Entry 4OIR (X-ray diffraction, 3.10 A resolution); this record covers chains C and H of the 9 polymer chains in the assembly.

Chain C:
Protein: DNA-directed RNA polymerase subunit beta
Organism: Thermus thermophilus
Notes: EC 2.7.7.6
Reference sequence: Q8RQE9 (RPOB_THET8); numbering as in UniProt (aligned over 1-1119)
Chain sequence (1119 residues; row label = number of the first residue in the row):
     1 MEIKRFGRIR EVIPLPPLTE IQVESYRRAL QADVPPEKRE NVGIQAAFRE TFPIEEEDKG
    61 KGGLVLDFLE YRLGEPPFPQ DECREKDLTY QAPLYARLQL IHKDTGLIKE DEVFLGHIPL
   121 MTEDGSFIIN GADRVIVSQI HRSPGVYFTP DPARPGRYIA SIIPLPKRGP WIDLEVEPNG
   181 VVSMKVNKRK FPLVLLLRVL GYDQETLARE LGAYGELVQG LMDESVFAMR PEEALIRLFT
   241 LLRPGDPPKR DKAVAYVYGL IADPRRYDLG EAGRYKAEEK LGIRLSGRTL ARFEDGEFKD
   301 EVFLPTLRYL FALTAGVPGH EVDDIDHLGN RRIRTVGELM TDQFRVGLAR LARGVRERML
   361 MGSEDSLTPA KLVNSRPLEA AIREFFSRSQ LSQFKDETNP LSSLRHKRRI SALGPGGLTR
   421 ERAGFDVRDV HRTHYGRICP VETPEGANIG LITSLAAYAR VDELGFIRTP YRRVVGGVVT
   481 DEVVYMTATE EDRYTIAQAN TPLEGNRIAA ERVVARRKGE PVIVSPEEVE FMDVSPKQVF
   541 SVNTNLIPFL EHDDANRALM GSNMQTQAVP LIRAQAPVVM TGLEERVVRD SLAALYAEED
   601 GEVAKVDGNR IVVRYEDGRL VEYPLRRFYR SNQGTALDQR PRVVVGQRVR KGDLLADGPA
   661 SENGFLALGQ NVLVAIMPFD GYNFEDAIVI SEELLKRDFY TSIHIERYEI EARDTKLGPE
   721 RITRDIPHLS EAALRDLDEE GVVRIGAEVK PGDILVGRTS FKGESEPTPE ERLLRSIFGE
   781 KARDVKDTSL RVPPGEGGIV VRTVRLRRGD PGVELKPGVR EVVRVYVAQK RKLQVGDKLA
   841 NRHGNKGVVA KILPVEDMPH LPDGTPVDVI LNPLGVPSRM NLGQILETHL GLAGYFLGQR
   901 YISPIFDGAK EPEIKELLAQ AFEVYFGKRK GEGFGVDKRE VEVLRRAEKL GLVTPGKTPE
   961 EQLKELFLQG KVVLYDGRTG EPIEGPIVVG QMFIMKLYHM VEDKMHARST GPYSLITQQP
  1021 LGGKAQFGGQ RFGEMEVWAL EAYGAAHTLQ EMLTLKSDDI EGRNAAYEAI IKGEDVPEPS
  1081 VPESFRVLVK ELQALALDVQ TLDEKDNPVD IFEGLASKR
Disordered / not traced: 57-62, 1119
Ligand contacts: rifamycin SV (RFV): Arg134, Val137, Ser389, Gln390, Leu391, Ser392, Gln393, Phe394, Lys395, Asp396, Arg405, His406, Arg409, Ser411, Leu413, Gly414, Arg420, Pro444, Asn448, Ile452, Gln633, Tyr998

Chain H:
Molecule: 27-nt DNA strand
Sequence (27 nucleotides; row label = number of the first residue in the row):
     1 TATAATGGGA GCTGTCACGG ATGCAGG
Disordered / not traced: 25-27

Chain C / chain H interface:
Contacting residue pairs - 19 pairs, chain C then chain H:
  Arg142(C) - DG14(H)  base contact
  Lys167(C) - DC12(H)  base contact
  Lys167(C) - DT13(H)  hydrogen bond to the base
  Gly169(C) - DT13(H)  base contact
  Pro170(C) - DT13(H)  base contact
  Trp171(C) - DT13(H)  base contact
  Arg243(C) - DG9(H)  hydrogen bond to the base
  Arg243(C) - DA10(H)  base contact
  Arg243(C) - DG11(H)  base contact
  Tyr256(C) - DG11(H)  base contact
  Arg266(C) - DA10(H)  base contact
  Arg266(C) - DG11(H)  hydrogen bond to the base
  Ile325(C) - DG14(H)  base contact
  Asp326(C) - DG14(H)  hydrogen bond to the base
  Arg331(C) - DG14(H)  hydrogen bond to the base
  Leu418(C) - DG14(H)  base contact
  Arg422(C) - DG14(H)  sugar contact
  Arg422(C) - DT15(H)  salt bridge to the phosphate
  Val427(C) - DG14(H)  base contact
Also at the interface, not in a pair above, chain C (20 interface residues in all): Pro166, Arg168, Asn187, Gly245, Pro247, Glu421
Also at the interface, not in a pair above, chain H (8 interface residues in all): DG7

Overview:
20 residues of chain C face 8 of chain H across their interface, with 5 hydrogen bonds and 1 salt bridge.
Among the polar pairs are Lys167(C)-DT13(H), Arg243(C)-DG9(H) and Arg266(C)-DG11(H). Bound to chain C:
rifamycin SV.
Here chain C is DNA-directed RNA polymerase subunit beta (Thermus thermophilus) and chain H is a 27-nt DNA
strand. Entry 4OIR (Crystal structure of Thermus thermophilus RNA polymerase transcription initiation complex
soaked with GE23077 and rifamycin SV) was determined by X-ray diffraction together with 4MQ9, 4OIN, 4OIO, 4OIP
and 4OIQ from the same study.
